PDB entry 7W1L | X-ray diffraction, 2.44 A resolution | chain A

# Chain A
Molecule: Carboxylesterase
Source organism: Thermobifida fusca
Notes: EC 3.1.1.1
UniProt: P86325 (EST1_THEFU); residues 1-497 here = UniProt positions 1-497
Sequence (497 residues; row label = number of the first residue in the row):
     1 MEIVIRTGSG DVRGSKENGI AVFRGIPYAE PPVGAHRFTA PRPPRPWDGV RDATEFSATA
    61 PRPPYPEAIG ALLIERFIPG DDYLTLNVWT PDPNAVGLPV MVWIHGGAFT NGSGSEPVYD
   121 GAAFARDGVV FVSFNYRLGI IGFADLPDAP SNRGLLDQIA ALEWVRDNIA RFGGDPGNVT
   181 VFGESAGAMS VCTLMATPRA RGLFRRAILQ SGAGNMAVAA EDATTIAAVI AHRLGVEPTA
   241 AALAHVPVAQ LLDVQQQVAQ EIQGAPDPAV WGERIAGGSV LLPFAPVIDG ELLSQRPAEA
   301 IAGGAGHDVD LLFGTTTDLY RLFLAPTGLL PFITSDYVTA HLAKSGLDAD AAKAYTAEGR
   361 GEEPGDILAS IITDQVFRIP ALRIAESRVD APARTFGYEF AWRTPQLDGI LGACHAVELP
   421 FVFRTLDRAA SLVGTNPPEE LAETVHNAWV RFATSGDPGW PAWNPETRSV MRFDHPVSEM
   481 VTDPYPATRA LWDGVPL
Differences from the reference sequence: engineered mutation Leu319 (Glu in P86325)
Curated features (UniProtKB/Swiss-Prot):
  - active site: Ser185 (Acyl-ester intermediate), His415 (Charge relay system)
Residues lining bound ligands: bis(2-hydroxyethyl) terephthalate (C8X; bis(2-hydroxyethyl) benzene-1,4-dicarboxylate): Tyr65, Gly106, Gly107, Ala108, Tyr119, Glu184, Ser185, Ala186, Met189, Met216, Gln263, Leu281, Leu282, Tyr320, Phe323, Val376, Phe377, His415, Leu419
What the authors report for this chain:
  - binding site for bis(2-hydroxyethyl) terephthalate: Leu282, Val376
  - mutagenesis - E319L: abolished catalytic activity
  - mutagenesis - I69W, V376A (>=1.2-fold), R428A (>=1.2-fold): increased catalytic activity on bis(2-hydroxyethyl) terephthalate
  - mutagenesis - I69A, M189A: abolished catalytic activity on bis(2-hydroxyethyl) terephthalate
  - mutagenesis - V376A (>=1.2-fold), R428A (>=1.2-fold): increased catalytic activity on BHET
  - mutagenesis - I69W/V376A (2.6-fold): increased catalytic activity on MHET

# Overview
Chain A binds bis(2-hydroxyethyl) terephthalate. From UniProt: active-site residues Ser185 and His415. From
the paper: a binding site for bis(2-hydroxyethyl) terephthalate at Leu282 and Val376; I69W, V376A and R428A
increase catalytic activity on bis(2-hydroxyethyl) terephthalate; 7 substitutions were tested in all.
Chain A is Carboxylesterase (Thermobifida fusca); the structure, Crystal structure of carboxylesterase mutant
from Thermobifida fusca with C8X, was determined by X-ray diffraction (same publication as 7W1I, 7W1J and
7W1K).
